5L5R - chains O and U of the 28 polymer chains in the assembly; structure by X-ray diffraction, 2.90 A resolution.

== Chain O ==
Name: Proteasome subunit alpha type-2
From: Saccharomyces cerevisiae (strain ATCC 204508 / S288c)
Notes: EC 3.4.25.1
UniProt: P23639 (PSA2_YEAST); residues 1-250 here = UniProt positions 1-250
Amino-acid sequence (250 residues; each row starts with the number of its first residue):
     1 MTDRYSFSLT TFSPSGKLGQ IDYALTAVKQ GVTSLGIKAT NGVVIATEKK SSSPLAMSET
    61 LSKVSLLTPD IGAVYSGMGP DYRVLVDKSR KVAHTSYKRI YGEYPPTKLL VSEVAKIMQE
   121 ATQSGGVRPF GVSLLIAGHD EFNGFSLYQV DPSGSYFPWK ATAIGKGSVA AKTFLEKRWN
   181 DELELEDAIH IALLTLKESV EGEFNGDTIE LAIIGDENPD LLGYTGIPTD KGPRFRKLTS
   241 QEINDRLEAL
UniProt features mapped onto this chain:
  - cross-link: Lys108 (Glycyl lysine isopeptide (Lys-Gly) (interchain with G-Cter in ubiquitin))

== Chain U ==
Name: Proteasome subunit alpha type-1
From: Saccharomyces cerevisiae (strain ATCC 204508 / S288c)
Notes: EC 3.4.25.1
UniProt: P21243 (PSA1_YEAST); residues -8 to 243 here correspond to UniProt positions 1-252 (UniProt number = residue number + 9)
Amino-acid sequence (252 residues; numbered -8 to 243; the number before each row is that of its first residue; numbers below 1 keep their minus sign (Met-8 is residue -8)):
    -8 MSGAAAASAA GYDRHITIFS PEGRLYQVEY AFKATNQTNI NSLAVRGKDC TVVISQKKVP
    52 DKLLDPTTVS YIFCISRTIG MVVNGPIPDA RNAALRAKAE AAEFRYKYGY DMPCDVLAKR
   112 MANLSQIYTQ RAYMRPLGVI LTFVSVDEEL GPSIYKTDPA GYYVGYKATA TGPKQQEITT
   172 NLENHFKKSK IDHINEESWE KVVEFAITHM IDALGTEFSK NDLEVGVATK DKFFTLSAEN
   232 IEERLVAIAE QD
Disordered / not traced: -8 to 1, 243

== Interface between chain O and chain U ==
Pairs across the interface (64; chain O residue first):
  Asp3(O) with Tyr124(U)
  Tyr5(O) with Ile7(U); Ala123(U), hydrophobic; Tyr124(U), hydrophobic
  Leu9(O) with Ile9(U), hydrophobic; Ala123(U), hydrophobic
  Gln20(O) with Ile9(U); Phe10(U), hydrogen bond (side chain-backbone)
  Tyr23(O) with Phe10(U); Ser11(U); Pro12(U), hydrophobic; Gly14(U)
  Ala24(O) with Phe10(U), hydrophobic
  Thr26(O) with Glu13(U)
  Ala27(O) with Gly14(U)
  Ser52(O) with Tyr153(U)
  Ser53(O) with Glu174(U)
  Pro54(O) with Lys158(U), hydrogen bond (backbone-side chain); Glu174(U)
  Leu55(O) with Tyr157(U); Lys158(U), hydrogen bond (backbone-backbone); Ala159(U); Thr170(U); Leu173(U), hydrophobic; Glu174(U); Phe177(U), hydrophobic
  Ala56(O) with Gly156(U); Tyr157(U), hydrophobic
  Met57(O) with Arg37(U); Val155(U); Gly156(U), hydrogen bond (backbone-backbone); Tyr157(U); Lys158(U)
  Thr60(O) with Tyr146(U); Val155(U); Gly156(U), hydrogen bond (side chain-backbone)
  Leu61(O) with Tyr153(U)
  Met78(O) with Phe10(U), hydrophobic; Leu16(U), hydrophobic
  Pro80(O) with Gln117(U); Ala151(U); Gly152(U); Tyr153(U)
  Asp81(O) with Gln117(U)
  Arg83(O) with Ala113(U), hydrogen bond (side chain-backbone); Asn114(U); Gly152(U), hydrogen bond (side chain-backbone); Tyr154(U)
  Val84(O) with Asn114(U); Gln117(U)
  Asp87(O) with Lys110(U), salt bridge; Asn114(U)
  Gly126(O) with Arg122(U); Ala123(U), hydrogen bond (backbone-backbone)
  Val127(O) with Gln121(U); Arg122(U)
  Arg128(O) with Thr8(U); Phe10(U); Leu16(U); Thr120(U), hydrogen bond (side chain-backbone); Gln121(U), hydrogen bond (backbone-backbone)
  Pro129(O) with Phe10(U)
  Phe130(O) with Gln121(U)
  Gly131(O) with Phe10(U)
Also at the interface, not in a pair above, chain O (31 interface residues in all): Met1, Thr2, Ala121

== Overview ==
31 residues of chain O and 33 residues of chain U are in contact; the contacts include 10 hydrogen bonds and 1
salt bridge. Among the polar pairs are Asp87(O)-Lys110(U), Gln20(O)-Phe10(U) and Pro54(O)-Lys158(U).
Here chain O is Proteasome subunit alpha type-2 and chain U is Proteasome subunit alpha type-1, both from
Saccharomyces cerevisiae (strain ATCC 204508 / S288c). Entry 5L5R (Yeast 20S proteasome with human beta5i
(1-138;V31M) and human beta6 (97-111; 118-133)) was determined by X-ray diffraction together with 5L52, 5L54,
5L55, 5L5A, 5L5B, 5L5D and 30 further entries from the same study.
